Entry 3WVM (X-ray diffraction, 0.88 A resolution); this record covers chain A.

[Chain A]
Name: Fatty acid-binding protein, heart
Source organism: Homo sapiens
Reference sequence: P05413 (FABPH_HUMAN); residues 0-132 here correspond to UniProt positions 1-133 (UniProt number = residue number + 1)
Amino-acid sequence (133 residues; each row starts with the number of its first residue; numbering starts at 0):
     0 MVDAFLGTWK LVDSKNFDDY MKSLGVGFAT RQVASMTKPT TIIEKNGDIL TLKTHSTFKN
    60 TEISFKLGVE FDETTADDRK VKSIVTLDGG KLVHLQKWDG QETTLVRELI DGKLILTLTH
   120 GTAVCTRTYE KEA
From the paper describing this entry:
  - binding site for stearic acid: Phe16, Ala75

[Overview]
From the paper: a binding site for stearic acid at Phe16 and Ala75.
Chain A is Fatty acid-binding protein, heart (Homo sapiens); the structure, The 0.88 angstrom X-ray structure
of the human heart fatty acid-binding protein complexed with stearic acid, was determined by X-ray
diffraction, deposited together with 4TJZ, 4TKB, 4TKH and 4TKJ.
